8OOP - chains K and M of the 18 polymer chains in the assembly; structure by electron microscopy, 2.70 A resolution.

[Chain K]
Molecule: DNA strand 1
Sequence (226 nucleotides; each row starts with the number of its first residue; numbers below 1 keep their minus sign (DC-73 is residue -73)):
   -73 CTGGAGAATC CCGGTGCCGA GGCCGCTCAA TTGGTCGTAG CAAGCTCTAG CACCGCTTAA
   -13 ACGCACGTAC GCGCTGTCCC CCGCGTTTTA ACCGCCAAGG GGATTACTCC CTAGTCTCCA
    47 GGCACGTGTC AGATATATAC ATCCTGTGCA TGTATTGAAC AGCGACCTTG CCGGTGCCAG
   107 TCGGATAGTG TTCCGAGCTC CCACTCTAGA GGATCCCCGG GTACCG
Unresolved in the structure: -73, 38-152

[Chain M]
Name: Histone H3.1
Source organism: Homo sapiens
UniProt: P68431 (H31_HUMAN); residues 1-135 here correspond to UniProt positions 2-136 (UniProt number = residue number + 1)
Chain sequence (135 residues; each row starts with the number of its first residue):
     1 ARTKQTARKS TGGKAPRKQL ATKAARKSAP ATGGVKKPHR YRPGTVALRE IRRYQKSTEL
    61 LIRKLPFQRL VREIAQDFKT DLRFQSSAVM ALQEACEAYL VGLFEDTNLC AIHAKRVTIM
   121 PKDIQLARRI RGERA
Unresolved in the structure: 1-60, 135
Swiss-Prot annotation at these positions:
  - modified residue: Arg2 (Asymmetric dimethylarginine), Thr3 (Phosphothreonine), Lys4 (Allysine), Gln5 (5-glutamyl dopamine), Thr6 (Phosphothreonine), Arg8 (Citrulline), Lys9 (N6,N6,N6-trimethyllysine), Ser10 (ADP-ribosylserine), Thr11 (Phosphothreonine), Lys14 (N6-(2-hydroxyisobutyryl)lysine), Arg17 (Asymmetric dimethylarginine), Lys18 (N6-(2-hydroxyisobutyryl)lysine), Lys23 (N6-(2-hydroxyisobutyryl)lysine), Arg26 (Citrulline), Lys27 (N6,N6,N6-trimethyllysine), Ser28 (ADP-ribosylserine), Lys36 (N6,N6,N6-trimethyllysine), Lys37 (N6-methyllysine), Tyr41 (Phosphotyrosine), Lys56 (N6,N6,N6-trimethyllysine) and 8 more in UniProt
  - lipidation: Lys18 (N6-decanoyllysine)

[How chain K and chain M interact]
Contacting residue pairs - 14 pairs, chain K then chain M:
  DG-24(K) with Arg83(M), phosphate contact; Phe84(M), sugar contact; Gln85(M), phosphate contact; Ser86(M), hydrogen bond to the phosphate
  DC-23(K) with Arg72(M), salt bridge to the phosphate; Arg83(M), phosphate contact; Phe84(M), hydrogen bond to the phosphate
  DA-14(K) with Arg63(M), phosphate contact
  DA-13(K) with Arg63(M), phosphate contact
  DG-3(K) with Arg116(M), hydrogen bond to the phosphate; Val117(M), hydrogen bond to the phosphate; Thr118(M), hydrogen bond to the phosphate
  DC-2(K) with Arg116(M), salt bridge to the phosphate; Met120(M), phosphate contact
Other interface residues (no listed pair), chain K (7 interface residues in all): DC-4
Other interface residues (no listed pair), chain M (12 interface residues in all): Leu82, Lys115

[Overview]
7 residues of chain K and 12 residues of chain M are in contact, with 5 hydrogen bonds and 2 salt bridges.
Among the polar pairs are DG-24(K)-Ser86(M), DC-23(K)-Phe84(M) and DG-3(K)-Arg116(M).
Chain K is DNA strand 1 and chain M is Histone H3.1 (Homo sapiens); the structure, CryoEM Structure INO80core
Hexasome complex composite model state2, was determined by electron microscopy (same publication as 8OO7,
8OO9, 8OOA, 8OOC, 8OOF, 8OOR, 8OOS and 8OOT).
